Entry 7ET3 (electron microscopy, 4.20 A resolution (low resolution: residue-level contacts below are approximate; hydrogen-bond / salt-bridge calls are withheld)); this record covers chains I and B of the 23 polymer chains in the assembly.

== Chain I ==
Molecule: Triplex capsid protein 2
Source organism: Human cytomegalovirus
UniProtKB: Q6RXF2 (Q6RXF2_HCMV); residues 1-306 here = UniProt positions 1-306
Chain sequence (306 residues; numbered 1 to 306; the number before each row is that of its first residue):
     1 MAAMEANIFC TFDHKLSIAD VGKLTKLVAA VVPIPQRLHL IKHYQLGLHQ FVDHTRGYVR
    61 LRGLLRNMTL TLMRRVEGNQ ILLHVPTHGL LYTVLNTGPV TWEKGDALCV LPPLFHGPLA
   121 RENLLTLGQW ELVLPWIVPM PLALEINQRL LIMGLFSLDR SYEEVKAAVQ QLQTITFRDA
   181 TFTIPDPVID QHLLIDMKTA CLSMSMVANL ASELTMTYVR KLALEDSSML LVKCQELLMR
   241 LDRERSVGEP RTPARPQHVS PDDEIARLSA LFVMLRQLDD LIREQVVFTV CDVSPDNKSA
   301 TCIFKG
Disordered / not traced: 1-5, 117-122, 250-259

== Chain B ==
Molecule: Major capsid protein
Source organism: Human cytomegalovirus
UniProtKB: A0A1U8QPG3 (A0A1U8QPG3_HCMV); numbering as in UniProt (aligned over 1-1370)
Chain sequence (1370 residues; row label = number of the first residue in the row):
     1 MENWSALELL PKVGIPTDFL THVKTSAGEE MFEALRIYYG DDPERYNIHF EAIFGTFCNR
    61 LEWVYFLTSG LAAAAHAIKF HDLNKLTTGK MLFHVQVPRV ASGAGLPTSR QTTIMVTKYS
   121 EKSPITIPFE LSAACLTYLR ETFEGTILDK ILNVEAMHTV LRALKNTADA MERGLIHSFL
   181 QTLLRKAPPY FVVQTLVENA TLARQALNRI QRSNILQSFK AKMLATLFLL NRTRDRDYVL
   241 KFLTRLAEAA TDSILDNPTT YTTSSGAKIS GVMVSTANVM QIIMSLLSSH ITKETVSAPA
   301 TYGNFVLSPE NAVTAISYHS ILADFNSYKA HLTSGQPHLP NDSLSQAGAH SLTPLSMDVI
   361 RLGEKTVIME NLRRVYKNTD TKDPLERNVD LTFFFPVGLY LPEDRGYTTV ESKVKLNDTV
   421 RNALPTTAYL LNRDRAVQKI DFVDALKTLC HPVLHEPAPC LQTFTERGPP SEPAMQRLLE
   481 CRFQQEPMGG AARRIPHFYR VRREVPRTVN EMKQDFVVTD FYKVGNITLY TELHPFFDFT
   541 HCQENSETVA LCTPRIVIGN LPDGLAPGPF HELRTWEIME HMRLRPPPDY EETLRLFKTT
   601 VTSPNYPELC YLVDVLVHGN VDAFLLIRTF VARCIVNMFH TRQLLVFAHS YALVTLIAEH
   661 LADGALPPQL LFHYRNLVAV LRLVTRISAL PGLNNGQLAE EPLSAYVNAL HDHRLWPPFV
   721 THLPRNMEGV QVVADRQPLN PANIEARHHG VSDVPRLGAM DADEPLFVDD YRATDDEWTL
   781 QKVFYLCLMP AMTNNRACGL GLNLKTLLVD LFYRPAFLLM PAATAVSTSG TTSKESTSGV
   841 TPEDSIAAQR QAVGEMLTEL VEDVATDAHT PLLQACRELF LAVQFVGEHV KVLEVRAPLD
   901 HAQRQGLPDF ISRQHVLYNG CCVVTAPKTL IEYSLPVPFH RFYSNPTICA ALSDDIKRYV
   961 TEFPHYHRHD GGFPLPTAFA HEYHNWLRSP FSRYSATCPN VLHSVMTLAA MLYKISPVSL
  1021 VLQTKAHIHP GFALTAVRTD TFEVDMLLYS GKSCTSVIIN NPIVTKEERD ISTTYHVTQN
  1081 INTVDMGLGY TSNTCVAYVN RVRTDMGVRV QDLFRVFPMN VYRHDEVDRW IRHAAGVERP
  1141 QLLDTETISM LTFGSMSERN AAATVHGQKA ACELILTPVT MDVNYFKIPN NPRGRASCML
  1201 AVDPYDTEAA TKAIYDHREA DAQTFAATHN PWASQAGCLS DVLYNTRHRE RLGYNSKFYS
  1261 PCAQYFNTEE IIAANKTLFK TIDEYLLRAK DCIRGDTDTQ YVCVEGTEQL IENPCRLTQE
  1321 ALPILSTTTL ALMETKLKGG AGAFATSETH FGNYVVGEII PLQQSMLFNS
Disordered / not traced: 306-322, 346-349, 825-841
Disulfides: Cys1292-Cys1303

== Interface between chain I and chain B ==
Contacting residue pairs - 33 pairs, chain I then chain B:
  Ala6(I) - Glu1067(B)
  Asn7(I) - Glu1067(B)
  Phe9(I) - Thr1065(B)
  Thr11(I) - Pro124(B)
  Lys15(I) - Thr88(B)
  Lys15(I) - Tyr119(B)
  His39(I) - Thr126(B)
  His39(I) - Thr1065(B)
  His39(I) - His1076(B)
  Leu40(I) - Pro124(B)
  Leu40(I) - Thr126(B)
  His54(I) - Glu1250(B)
  His54(I) - Arg1251(B)
  Thr55(I) - Glu1250(B)
  Arg56(I) - Thr1152(B)
  Arg56(I) - Phe1153(B)
  Arg60(I) - Thr1152(B)
  Arg60(I) - Phe1153(B)
  Gly78(I) - Asn84(B)
  Gly78(I) - Leu86(B)
  Gly78(I) - Thr87(B)
  Asn79(I) - Leu86(B)
  Asn79(I) - Thr87(B)
  Asn79(I) - Lys122(B)
  Ile195(I) - Met1119(B)
  Thr199(I) - Thr1152(B)
  Ser269(I) - Leu1142(B)
  Val273(I) - Leu1143(B)
  Val273(I) - Asp1144(B)
  Val273(I) - Thr1145(B)
  Met274(I) - Ile1148(B)
  Arg276(I) - Thr1145(B)
  Gln277(I) - Ile1148(B)
Other interface residues (no listed pair), chain I (24 interface residues in all): Leu16, Asp53, Gln80, Ala266
Other interface residues (no listed pair), chain B (25 interface residues in all): Lys85, Ile125, Thr1078, Gly1253

== In short ==
The interface between chain I and chain B involves 24 residues on one side and 25 on the other.
Here chain I is Triplex capsid protein 2 and chain B is Major capsid protein, both from Human cytomegalovirus.
Entry 7ET3 (C5 portal vertex in the enveloped virion capsid) was determined by electron microscopy together
with 7ET2, 7ETJ, 7ETM and 7ETO from the same study.
